6FB9 - chains E and B of the 6 polymer chains in the assembly; structure by X-ray diffraction, 2.95 A resolution.

== Chain E ==
Molecule: 14-nt DNA strand
Sequence (14 nucleotides; each row starts with the number of its first residue):
   601 TCAAAACGTC GTAC
Metal / ion sites: Mn2+ site 1: DC614 (shared with 1 residue of chain A; Gly219(B) of chain B; 1 residue of chain D)

== Chain B ==
Name: DNA endonuclease I-CreI
From: Chlamydomonas reinhardtii
Notes: EC 3.1.-.-
UniProt: P05725 (DNE1_CHLRE); residues 202-353 here correspond to UniProt positions 2-153 (UniProt number = residue number - 200)
Chain sequence (154 residues; row label = number of the first residue in the row):
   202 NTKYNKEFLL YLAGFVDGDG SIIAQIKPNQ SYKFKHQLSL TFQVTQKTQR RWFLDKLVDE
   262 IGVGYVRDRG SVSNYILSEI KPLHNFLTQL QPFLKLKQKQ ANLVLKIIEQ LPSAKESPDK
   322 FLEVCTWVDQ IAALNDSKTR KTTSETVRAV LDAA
Disordered / not traced: 355
Sequence notes: conflict Asn275 (Asp75 in P05725); expression tag (354-355)
Metal / ion sites: Mn2+ site 1: Gly219 (shared with 1 residue of chain A; 1 residue of chain D; DC614(E) of chain E); Mn2+ site 2: Asp220 (shared with 1 residue of chain A; 1 residue of chain C; 1 residue of chain D; DC614(E) of chain E; 1 residue of chain F)
Small-molecule neighbours:
  - s-1,2-propanediol (PGO), molecule 1: Phe209, Phe254, Lys257, Leu258, Glu261
  - s-1,2-propanediol (PGO), molecule 2: Asp218, Leu297, Lys298, Gln301, Leu335, Asn336, Asp337
Curated features (UniProtKB/Swiss-Prot):
  - region (Interaction with DNA): Gln226 to Gln238, Gln244 to Gln247, Arg268 to Arg270, Ser338 to Thr343
  - binding site (Mg(2+)): Gly219, Asp220

== Chain E / chain B interface ==
Contacting residue pairs (26; chain E residue first):
  DT601(E) with Ser232(B), sugar contact
  DC602(E) with Ser232(B), hydrogen bond to the base; Tyr233(B), sugar contact; Lys234(B), salt bridge to the phosphate; Lys316(B), phosphate contact
  DA603(E) with Tyr233(B), hydrogen bond to the base; Gln238(B), hydrogen bond to the base; Lys316(B), salt bridge to the phosphate
  DA604(E) with Tyr233(B), hydrogen bond to the base; Gln238(B), hydrogen bond to the base; Glu280(B), phosphate contact; Ile281(B), hydrogen bond to the phosphate
  DA605(E) with Lys228(B), base contact; Tyr266(B), phosphate contact; Arg268(B), sugar contact; Ser279(B), phosphate contact; Glu280(B), phosphate contact
  DA606(E) with Lys228(B), base contact; Tyr266(B), phosphate contact; Arg268(B), salt bridge to the phosphate
  DC607(E) with Arg270(B), sugar contact
  DG608(E) with Arg270(B), salt bridge to the phosphate
  DG611(E) with Lys339(B), phosphate contact
  DT612(E) with Lys339(B), hydrogen bond to the phosphate
  DA613(E) with Asp337(B), sugar contact; Lys339(B), salt bridge to the phosphate
Interface residues without a listed pair, chain E (14 interface residues in all): DT609, DC610, DC614
Interface residues without a listed pair, chain B (16 interface residues in all): Gly219, Thr340

== Summary ==
The interface between chain E and chain B involves 14 residues on one side and 16 on the other, with 7
hydrogen bonds and 5 salt bridges. Polar contacts include DC602(E)-Ser232(B), DA603(E)-Tyr233(B) and
DA603(E)-Gln238(B). Bound to chain B: s-1,2-propanediol.
Here chain E is a 14-nt DNA strand and chain B is DNA endonuclease I-CreI (Chlamydomonas reinhardtii). Entry
6FB9 (Crystal Structure of the I-CreI Homing Endonuclease D75N variant in complex with an altered version of
...) was determined by X-ray diffraction (same publication as 6FB0, 6FB1, 6FB2, 6FB5, 6FB6, 6FB7 and 6FB8).
